PDB entry 6OO2 | electron microscopy, 4.40 A resolution (low resolution: residue-level contacts below are approximate; hydrogen-bond / salt-bridge calls are withheld) | chains A and F of the 19 polymer chains in the assembly

[Chain A (and F)]
Protein: Vacuolar protein sorting-associated protein 4
Organism: Saccharomyces cerevisiae
Notes: chain F of this document is another copy of the same molecule, construct and numbering; everything in this record applies to it too
UniProtKB: P52917 (VPS4_YEAST); residue numbers follow UniProt; this construct covers 101-437
Chain sequence (337 residues; row label = number of the first residue in the row):
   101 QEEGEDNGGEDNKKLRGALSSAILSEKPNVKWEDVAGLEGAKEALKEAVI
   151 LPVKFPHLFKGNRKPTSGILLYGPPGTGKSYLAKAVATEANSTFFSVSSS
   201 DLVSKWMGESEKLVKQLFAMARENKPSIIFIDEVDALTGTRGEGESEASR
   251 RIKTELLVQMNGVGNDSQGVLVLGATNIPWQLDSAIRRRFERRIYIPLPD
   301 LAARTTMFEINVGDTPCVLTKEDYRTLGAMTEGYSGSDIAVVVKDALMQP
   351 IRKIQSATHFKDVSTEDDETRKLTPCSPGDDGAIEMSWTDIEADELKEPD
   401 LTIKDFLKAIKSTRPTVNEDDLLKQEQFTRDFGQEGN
Unresolved in the structure: 101-115, 365-368, 434-437 (chain F: 101-121, 266-267, 365-370, 434-437)
Metal / ion sites: Mg2+: Ser180 (together with ADP)
Small-molecule neighbours: ADP / beryllium trifluoride: Asp134, Val135, Ala136, Leu138, Pro174, Pro175, Gly176, Thr177, Gly178, Lys179, Ser180, Tyr181, Glu233, Asn277, Met307, Gly336, Ser337, Ala340
Curated features (UniProtKB/Swiss-Prot):
  - binding site (ATP): Gly173 to Ser180

[How chain A and chain F interact]
Pairs across the interface - 13 pairs, chain A then chain F:
  Leu151(A) - Gln355(F)
  Lys154(A) - Trp388(F)
  Lys154(A) - Thr389(F)
  Phe155(A) - Gln355(F)
  Leu158(A) - Ile351(F)
  Leu158(A) - Glu398(F)
  Asn162(A) - Val312(F)
  Arg163(A) - Leu347(F)
  Arg163(A) - Met348(F)
  Arg241(A) - Ser204(F)
  Arg241(A) - Met207(F)
  Arg250(A) - Lys205(F)
  Arg250(A) - Trp206(F)
Interface residues without a listed pair, chain A (11 interface residues in all): Thr240, Thr254, Asp283
Interface residues without a listed pair, chain F (15 interface residues in all): Gly208, Thr315, Leu396

[In short]
Chain A and chain F form an interface of 11 and 15 residues respectively. Bound to chain A: ADP / beryllium
trifluoride. UniProt lists 8 ATP-binding residues on chain A.
Both chains are Vacuolar protein sorting-associated protein 4 (Saccharomyces cerevisiae). Entry 6OO2 (Vps4
with Cyclic Peptide Bound in the Central Pore) was determined by electron microscopy (same publication as
6NDY).
